Entry 2F1A (X-ray diffraction, 1.45 A resolution); this record covers chain A.

== Chain A ==
Name: alpha-mannosidase II
From: Drosophila melanogaster
Notes: EC 3.2.1.114; fragment: catalytic domain
Amino-acid sequence (1045 residues; each row starts with the number of its first residue):
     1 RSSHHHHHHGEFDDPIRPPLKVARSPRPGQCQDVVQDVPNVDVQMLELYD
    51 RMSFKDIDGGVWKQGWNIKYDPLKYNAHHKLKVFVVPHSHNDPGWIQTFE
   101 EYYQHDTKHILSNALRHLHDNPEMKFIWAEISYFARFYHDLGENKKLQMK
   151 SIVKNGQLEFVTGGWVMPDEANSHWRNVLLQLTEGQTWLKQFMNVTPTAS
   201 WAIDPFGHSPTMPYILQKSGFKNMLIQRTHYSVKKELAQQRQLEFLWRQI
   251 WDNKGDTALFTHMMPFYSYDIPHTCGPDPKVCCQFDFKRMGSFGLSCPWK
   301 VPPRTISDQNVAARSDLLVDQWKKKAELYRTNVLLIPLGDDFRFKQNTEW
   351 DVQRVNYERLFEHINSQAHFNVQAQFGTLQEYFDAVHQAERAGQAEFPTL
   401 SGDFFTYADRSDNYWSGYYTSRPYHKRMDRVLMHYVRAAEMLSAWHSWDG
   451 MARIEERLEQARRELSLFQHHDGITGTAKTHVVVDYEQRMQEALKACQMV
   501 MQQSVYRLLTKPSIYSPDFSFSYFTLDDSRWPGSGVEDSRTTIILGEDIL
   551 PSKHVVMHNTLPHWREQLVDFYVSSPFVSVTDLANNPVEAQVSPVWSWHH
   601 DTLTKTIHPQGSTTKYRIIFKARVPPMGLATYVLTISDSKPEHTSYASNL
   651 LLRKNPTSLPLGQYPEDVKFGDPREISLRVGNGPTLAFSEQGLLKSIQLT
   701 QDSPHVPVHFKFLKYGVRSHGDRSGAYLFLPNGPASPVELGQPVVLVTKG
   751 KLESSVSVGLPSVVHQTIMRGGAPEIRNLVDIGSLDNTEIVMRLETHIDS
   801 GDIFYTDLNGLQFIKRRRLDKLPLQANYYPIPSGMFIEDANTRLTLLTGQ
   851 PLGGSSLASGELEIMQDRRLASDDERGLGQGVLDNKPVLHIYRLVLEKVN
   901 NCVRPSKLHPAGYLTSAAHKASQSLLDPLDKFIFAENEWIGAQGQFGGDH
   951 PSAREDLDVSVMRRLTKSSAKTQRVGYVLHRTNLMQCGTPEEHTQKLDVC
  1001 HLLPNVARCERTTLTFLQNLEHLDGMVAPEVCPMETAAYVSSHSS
Unresolved in the structure: 1-30
Disulfide bonds: Cys31-Cys1032, Cys275-Cys282, Cys283-Cys297, Cys902-Cys987, Cys1000-Cys1009
Glycans and other covalent adducts: N-acetylglucosamine (NAG) linked to Asn194
Sequence notes: expression tag (1-12)
Metal / ion sites: Zn2+: His90, Asp92, Asp204, His471 (together with GB2)
Small-molecule neighbours: GB2 ((2R,3R,4S)-2-({[(1S)-2-hydroxy-1-phenylethyl]amino}methyl)pyrrolidine-3,4-diol): His90, Asp92, Trp95, Asp204, Phe206, Arg228, Ser268, Tyr269, Asp341, His471, Asp472, Tyr727, Arg876, Gly877

== Overview ==
Ligands of chain A: compound GB2. N-acetylglucosamine is covalently linked to Asn194. His90, Asp92, Asp204 and
His471 coordinate Zn2+.
Chain A is alpha-mannosidase II (Drosophila melanogaster); the structure, GOLGI ALPHA-MANNOSIDASE II COMPLEX
WITH (2R,3R,4S)-2-({[(1S)-2-hydroxy-1-phenylethyl]amino}methyl)pyrrolidine-3,4-diol, was determined by X-ray
diffraction together with 2F18 and 2F1B from the same study.
